4N92 - chains B and A; structure by X-ray diffraction, 1.93 A resolution.

# Chain B (and A)
Protein: Beta-lactamase
Organism: Bacillus licheniformis
Notes: EC 3.5.2.6; fragment: Small exopenicillinase; chain A of this document is another copy of the same molecule, construct and numbering; everything in this record applies to it too
UniProtKB: P00808 (BLAC_BACLI); the author numbering skips numbers that UniProt does not, so the offset changes along the chain: 26-57 = UniProt 43-74; 59-83 = UniProt 75-99; 86-238 = UniProt 100-252; 240-252 = UniProt 253-265; 1 more segments
Sequence (268 residues; numbered 23 to 295; 5 numbers in that range are skipped by the numbering (no residue carries them; nothing is unmodelled there); the number before each row is that of its first residue):
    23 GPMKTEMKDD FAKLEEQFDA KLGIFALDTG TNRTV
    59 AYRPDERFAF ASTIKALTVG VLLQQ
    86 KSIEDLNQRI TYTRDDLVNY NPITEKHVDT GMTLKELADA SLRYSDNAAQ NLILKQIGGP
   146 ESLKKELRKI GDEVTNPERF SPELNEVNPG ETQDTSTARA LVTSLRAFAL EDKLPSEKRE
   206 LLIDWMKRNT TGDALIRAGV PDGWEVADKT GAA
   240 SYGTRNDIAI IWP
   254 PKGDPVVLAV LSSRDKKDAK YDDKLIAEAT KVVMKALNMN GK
Disordered / not traced: 23-30, 292-295
Sequence notes: expression tag (23-25); engineered mutation Ser-166 (Glu180 in P00808)
Curated features (UniProtKB/Swiss-Prot):
  - active site: Ser-70 (Acyl-ester intermediate), Glu-168 (Proton acceptor)
  - binding site (substrate): Lys-234 to Gly-236

# Interface between chain B and chain A
Residue-residue contacts - 16 pairs, chain B then chain A:
  Lys-111(B) with Pro-254(A), hydrogen bond (side chain-backbone)
  Arg-128(B) with Asp-209(A), salt bridge; Arg-213(A)
  Tyr-129(B) with Glu-230(A), hydrogen bond
  Lys-212(B) with Arg-213(A)
  Arg-213(B) with Asp-209(A), salt bridge; Arg-213(A)
  Asn-214(B) with Arg-213(A)
  Asp-227(B) with Pro-107(A); Lys-111(A), hydrogen bond (backbone-side chain); Tyr-129(A)
  Gly-228(B) with Ile-108(A); Lys-111(A); His-112(A)
  Pro-254(B) with Lys-111(A); His-112(A)
Other interface residues (no listed pair), chain B (14 interface residues in all): Ile-108, Asp-209, Thr-215, Trp-229, Lys-255
Other interface residues (no listed pair), chain A (12 interface residues in all): Asp-114, Lys-120, Lys-212

# In short
The interface between chain B and chain A involves 14 residues on one side and 12 on the other; the contacts
include 3 hydrogen bonds and 2 salt bridges. Polar contacts include Arg-128(B)/Asp-209(A),
Arg-213(B)/Asp-209(A) and Lys-111(B)/Pro-254(A).
Both chains are Beta-lactamase (Bacillus licheniformis). Entry 4N92 (Crystal structure of beta-lactamse
PenP_E166S) was determined by X-ray diffraction together with 4N9K and 4N9L from the same study.
